8APJ - chains d and e of the 42 polymer chains in the assembly; structure by electron microscopy, 3.80 A resolution.

Chain d:
Molecule: subunit-d
From: Trypanosoma brucei brucei
UniProt: Q57ZW9 (Q57ZW9_TRYB2); numbering as in UniProt (aligned over 1-370)
Chain sequence (370 residues; numbered 1 to 370; the number before each row is that of its first residue):
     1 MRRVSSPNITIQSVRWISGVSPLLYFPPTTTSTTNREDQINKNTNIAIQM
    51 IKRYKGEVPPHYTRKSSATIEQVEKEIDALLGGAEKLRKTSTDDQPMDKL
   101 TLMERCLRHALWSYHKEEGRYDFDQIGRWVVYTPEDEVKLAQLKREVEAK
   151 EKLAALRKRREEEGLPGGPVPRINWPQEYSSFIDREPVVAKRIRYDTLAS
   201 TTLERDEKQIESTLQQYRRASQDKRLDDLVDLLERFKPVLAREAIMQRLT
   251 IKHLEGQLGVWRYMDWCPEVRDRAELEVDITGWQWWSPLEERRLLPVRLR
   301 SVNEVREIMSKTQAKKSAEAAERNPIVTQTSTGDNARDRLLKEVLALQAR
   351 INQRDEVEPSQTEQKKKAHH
Disordered / not traced: 1-16, 326-331, 355-370

Chain e:
Molecule: ATPTB1
From: Trypanosoma brucei brucei
UniProt: Q38CI8 (Q38CI8_TRYB2); residue numbers follow UniProt; this construct covers 1-396
Chain sequence (396 residues; each row starts with the number of its first residue):
     1 MQGSWSVLKKNCSNFFPGLLAFAQQTQEAYGIWLRIYNRQQKYGPTDFVE
    51 QSETFSPDYHKRFHSQDKNMWVDKELCTEVSQKEVARLMTYKLDMWRMAH
   101 CAGALLATGGYAIPFGLFWLANDTWVPSSFNLTGEELRAWREAQDLYRYR
   151 SAPSYLTDTKWHFDFHAYPWNETQERAWDDLFEKNDVRRDPKVVRPAAEM
   201 YDGFIKFELIRRKSLRHLCRSMNIPTFPMLARLCNGTRVRDYWNLAWCED
   251 YMVITQRLHESMTDEELYDYAWRRYLAPYDKNLNREQLMERVEDYFEFLG
   301 PDFVAHGKAPNLVILTNYVLGYYNDPAYLEGDISELDKNDYDHLASWGKD
   351 AFLRRLEFENGPLRDQVEAHTQRLLAERAAIAKGDNAAAVEGRHTA
Disordered / not traced: 384-396
Modified / non-standard residues: Met1 (N-acetylmethionine; AME)
Small-molecule neighbours: Q7G (2-{[(4-O-alpha-D-glucopyranosyl-alpha-D-glucopyranosyl)oxy]methyl}-4-{[(3beta,9beta,14beta,17beta,25R)-spirost-5-en-3-yl]oxy}butyl 4-O-alpha-D-glucopyranosyl-alpha-D-glucopyranoside): Gly110, Tyr111, Ile113, Pro114

Chain d / chain e interface:
Residue-residue contacts - 58 pairs, chain d then chain e:
  Arg242(d) - Leu329(e)
  Arg248(d) - Ile333(e)
  Arg248(d) - Leu336(e)
  Leu249(d) - Leu336(e)  hydrophobic
  Lys252(d) - Leu336(e)
  Lys252(d) - Asp337(e)  hydrogen bond (side chain-backbone)
  Lys252(d) - Lys338(e)  hydrogen bond (side chain-backbone)
  Lys252(d) - Asn339(e)  hydrogen bond
  Gly256(d) - Tyr341(e)
  Gln257(d) - Asn339(e)
  Gln257(d) - Asp340(e)  hydrogen bond (backbone-backbone)
  Gln257(d) - Tyr341(e)  hydrogen bond (side chain-backbone)
  Gln257(d) - Asp342(e)
  Leu258(d) - Asp340(e)
  Leu258(d) - Tyr341(e)
  Gly259(d) - Asp340(e)  hydrogen bond (backbone-side chain)
  Gly259(d) - Tyr341(e)
  Trp261(d) - Tyr341(e)
  Arg262(d) - Glu335(e)  hydrogen bond (side chain-backbone)
  Arg262(d) - Leu336(e)
  Arg262(d) - Asp337(e)
  Arg262(d) - Lys338(e)  hydrogen bond (side chain-backbone)
  Arg262(d) - Asp340(e)  salt bridge
  Asp265(d) - Leu329(e)
  Trp266(d) - Leu329(e)  hydrophobic
  Trp266(d) - Gly331(e)
  Trp266(d) - Asp332(e)
  Trp266(d) - Ile333(e)  hydrophobic
  Trp266(d) - Glu335(e)
  Trp266(d) - Leu336(e)
  Pro268(d) - Ala327(e)  hydrophobic
  Pro268(d) - Tyr328(e)
  Pro268(d) - Leu329(e)  hydrophobic
  Glu269(d) - Lys184(e)  salt bridge
  Glu269(d) - Ala327(e)
  Arg271(d) - Tyr328(e)
  Asp272(d) - Ala327(e)
  Leu276(d) - Ser154(e)
  Leu276(d) - Thr157(e)
  Glu277(d) - Thr157(e)
  Glu277(d) - Trp161(e)
  Ile280(d) - Ser154(e)
  Ile280(d) - Asp158(e)
  Ile280(d) - His162(e)
  Thr281(d) - Lys213(e)
  Gly282(d) - Trp161(e)
  Gln284(d) - Trp161(e)
  Gln284(d) - Phe165(e)
  Trp286(d) - Phe165(e)
  Leu289(d) - Asp164(e)
  Leu289(d) - Ala167(e)
  Leu289(d) - Tyr168(e)  hydrophobic
  Glu290(d) - Asp164(e)
  Arg292(d) - Tyr168(e)
  Arg293(d) - Asp164(e)  salt bridge
  Arg293(d) - Pro169(e)
  Arg293(d) - Glu175(e)
  Arg293(d) - Asp179(e)  salt bridge
Other interface residues (no listed pair), chain d (31 interface residues in all): Ile245, Glu255, Arg273, Ser287
Other interface residues (no listed pair), chain e (34 interface residues in all): Pro153, Lys160, His166, Trp178, His217, Pro326

In short:
31 residues of chain d and 34 residues of chain e are in contact, with 8 hydrogen bonds and 4 salt bridges.
Polar contacts include Arg262(d)-Asp340(e), Glu269(d)-Lys184(e) and Arg293(d)-Asp164(e). Chain e binds
compound Q7G.
Chain d is subunit-d and chain e is ATPTB1, both from Trypanosoma brucei brucei; the structure, rotational
state 2d of Trypanosoma brucei mitochondrial ATP synthase, was determined by electron microscopy, deposited
together with 8AP6, 8AP7, 8AP8, 8AP9, 8APA, 8APB and 7 further entries.
